7ESQ - chains A and B; structure by X-ray diffraction, 1.85 A resolution.

[Chain A (and B)]
Molecule: Packaging NTPase
Organism: Pseudomonas phage phiYY
Notes: chain B of this document is another copy of the same molecule, construct and numbering; everything in this record applies to it too
UniProtKB: A0A1U9AK63 (A0A1U9AK63_9VIRU); numbering as in UniProt (aligned over 1-350)
Chain sequence (350 residues; row label = number of the first residue in the row):
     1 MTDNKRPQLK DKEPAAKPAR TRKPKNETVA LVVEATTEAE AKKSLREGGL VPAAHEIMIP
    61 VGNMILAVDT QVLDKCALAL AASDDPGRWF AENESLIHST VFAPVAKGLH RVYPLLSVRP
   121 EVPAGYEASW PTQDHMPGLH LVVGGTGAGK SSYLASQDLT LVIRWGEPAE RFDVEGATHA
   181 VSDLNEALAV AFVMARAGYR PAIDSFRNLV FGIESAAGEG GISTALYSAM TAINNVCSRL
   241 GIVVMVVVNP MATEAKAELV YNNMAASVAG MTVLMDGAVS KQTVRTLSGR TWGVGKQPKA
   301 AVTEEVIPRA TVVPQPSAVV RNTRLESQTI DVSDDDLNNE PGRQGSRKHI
Disordered / not traced: 1-27, 216-220, 297-350 (chain B: 1-26, 219, 292-350)
Bound ions: Mg2+: S151 (together with pyrophosphate)
Ligand contacts: pyrophosphate (PPV): G145, T146, G147, A148, G149, K150, S151, E167, N249

[How chain A and chain B interact]
Pairs across the interface (70):
  T28(A) - K42(B)
  V29(A) - E38(B)
  A30(A) - E38(B)
  L31(A) - E38(B)  hydrogen bond (backbone-side chain)
  L31(A) - L50(B)
  L31(A) - V51(B)  hydrophobic
  L31(A) - R111(B)  hydrogen bond (backbone-side chain)
  V32(A) - A35(B)
  V32(A) - T36(B)
  V32(A) - T37(B)
  V32(A) - E38(B)  hydrogen bond (backbone-side chain)
  V33(A) - T36(B)
  V33(A) - E38(B)  hydrogen bond (backbone-side chain)
  M64(A) - P114(B)  hydrophobic
  M64(A) - L115(B)  hydrophobic
  L66(A) - P114(B)  hydrophobic
  A103(A) - R111(B)
  P104(A) - R111(B)  hydrogen bond (backbone-side chain)
  V105(A) - R111(B)
  T146(A) - N263(B)  hydrogen bond
  T146(A) - A266(B)
  R164(A) - P120(B)
  W165(A) - L115(B)
  W165(A) - S117(B)
  G166(A) - S117(B)
  G166(A) - T231(B)
  E167(A) - P120(B)
  E167(A) - T231(B)
  E167(A) - N235(B)  hydrogen bond (backbone-side chain)
  P168(A) - T231(B)
  P168(A) - N234(B)
  P168(A) - N235(B)
  P168(A) - A266(B)
  P168(A) - S267(B)
  P168(A) - R285(B)
  A169(A) - P120(B)  hydrophobic
  A169(A) - M136(B)
  A169(A) - N234(B)
  A169(A) - N235(B)  hydrogen bond (backbone-side chain)
  A169(A) - S238(B)
  E170(A) - M136(B)
  E170(A) - R285(B)  salt bridge
  E170(A) - R290(B)  salt bridge
  R171(A) - G289(B)
  D173(A) - P120(B)
  A180(A) - R119(B)
  A180(A) - P120(B)
  V181(A) - R119(B)
  S182(A) - L116(B)
  S182(A) - S117(B)  hydrogen bond (backbone-backbone)
  S182(A) - R119(B)
  D183(A) - Y113(B)
  D183(A) - P114(B)
  L184(A) - P114(B)  hydrogen bond (backbone-backbone)
  N185(A) - V112(B)  hydrogen bond (side chain-backbone)
  N185(A) - P114(B)
  R207(A) - Y227(B)  hydrogen bond (side chain-backbone)
  R207(A) - T231(B)  hydrogen bond
  R207(A) - S267(B)  hydrogen bond
  N208(A) - L115(B)  hydrogen bond (side chain-backbone)
  N208(A) - L116(B)  hydrogen bond (side chain-backbone)
  N208(A) - S117(B)
  N208(A) - S228(B)
  L209(A) - L115(B)  hydrophobic
  F211(A) - T224(B)
  F211(A) - Y227(B)  hydrophobic
  F211(A) - S228(B)
  E214(A) - S215(B)
  E214(A) - A216(B)
  M251(A) - N263(B)
Other interface residues (no listed pair), chain A (36 interface residues in all): E94, K107, G212
Other interface residues (no listed pair), chain B (39 interface residues in all): A41, E121, V122, E214, G218, N262, V268

[Overview]
36 residues of chain A face 39 of chain B across their interface; the contacts include 16 hydrogen bonds and 2
salt bridges. Among the polar pairs are E170(A)-R285(B), E170(A)-R290(B) and L31(A)-E38(B). Chain A binds
pyrophosphate.
Both chains are Packaging NTPase (Pseudomonas phage phiYY). Entry 7ESQ (Structure and mutation analysis of the
hexameric P4 from Pseudomonas aeruginosa phage phiYY) was determined by X-ray diffraction, deposited together
with 7ESO, 7ESP and 7ESV.
